Entry 2AHR (X-ray diffraction, 2.15 A resolution); this record covers chains B and D of the 5 polymer chains in the assembly.

== Chain B (and D) ==
Name: putative pyrroline carboxylate reductase
From: Streptococcus pyogenes
Notes: EC 1.5.1.2; chain D of this document is another copy of the same molecule, construct and numbering; everything in this record applies to it too
UniProt: Q9A1S9 (Q9A1S9_STRP1); numbering as in UniProt (aligned over 1-256)
Chain sequence (259 residues; numbered -2 to 256; the number before each row is that of its first residue; numbers below 1 keep their minus sign (Ser-2 is residue -2)):
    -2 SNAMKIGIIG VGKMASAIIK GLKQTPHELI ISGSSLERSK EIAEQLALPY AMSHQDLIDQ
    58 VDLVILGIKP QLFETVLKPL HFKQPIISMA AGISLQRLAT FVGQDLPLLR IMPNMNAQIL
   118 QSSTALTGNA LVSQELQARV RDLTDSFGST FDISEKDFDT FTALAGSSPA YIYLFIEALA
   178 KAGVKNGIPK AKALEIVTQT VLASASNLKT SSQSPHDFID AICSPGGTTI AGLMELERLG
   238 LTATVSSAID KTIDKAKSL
Unresolved in the structure: -2 to -1 (chain D: -2)
Modified / non-standard residues: Mse1, Mse11, Mse49, Mse86, Mse109, Mse112, Mse231 (selenomethionine; parent Met)
Sequence notes: cloning artifact (-2 to 0); modified residue (1, 11, 49, 86, 109, 112, 231)
Ion coordination: Na+: Gly89, Ala253, Leu256
Ligand contacts:
  - NADP (NAP; NADP nicotinamide-adenine-dinucleotide phosphate), molecule 1: Ile6, Gly7, Val8, Gly9, Lys10, Mse11, Ala12, Ser29, Gly30, Ser31, Arg35, His51, Gly64, Ile65, Lys66, Pro67, Leu69, Val73, Mse86, Ala87, Ala88, Mse109, Pro110, Asn111, Mse112, Gly163
  - NADP (NAP), molecule 2: Ala218, Ile219, Ser221, Pro222
From the paper describing this entry:
  - self-association interface (contacts with another copy of this molecule); pairs are residue here / residue on that copy: Lys187-Asp217 (salt bridge), Leu171, Ile227, Leu230
  - binding site for NADP: Gly7 to Ala12, Ser31, Arg35, His51, Gly64, Lys66, Mse86, Mse109, Mse112, Gly163, Ser221
  - specificity-determining residues: Arg35 (proposed by the authors, not directly observed)

== Interface between chain B and chain D ==
Residue-residue contacts - 10 pairs, chain B then chain D:
  His213(B) - His213(D)
  Mse231(B) - Ser243(D)
  Glu234(B) - Glu234(D)
  Glu234(B) - Thr239(D)
  Glu234(B) - Ala240(D)
  Arg235(B) - Ala240(D)
  Thr239(B) - Glu234(D)
  Ala240(B) - Glu234(D)
  Ala240(B) - Arg235(D)
  Ser243(B) - Mse231(D)
Also at the interface, not in a pair above, chain B (8 interface residues in all): Ser211
Also at the interface, not in a pair above, chain D (8 interface residues in all): Asp214

== Overview ==
The chain B/chain D interface involves 8 residues from each chain. Ligands of chain B: NADP. Gly89(B),
Ala253(B) and Leu256(B) form the Na+ site. The paper reports a binding site for NADP at Gly7(B), Ser31(B) and
Arg35(B) among others; the specificity determinant Arg35(B).
Chain B and chain D are both putative pyrroline carboxylate reductase (Streptococcus pyogenes); the structure,
Crystal Structures of 1-Pyrroline-5-Carboxylate Reductase from Human Pathogen Streptococcus pyogenes, was
determined by X-ray diffraction, deposited together with 2AMF and 2AG8.
